Entry 4NXR (X-ray diffraction, 1.90 A resolution); this record covers chains A and B.

[Chain A]
Name: T-lymphoma invasion and metastasis-inducing protein 1
Source organism: Homo sapiens
Notes: fragment: PDZ domain
Reference sequence: Q13009 (TIAM1_HUMAN); residues 841-930 here = UniProt positions 841-930
Sequence (94 residues; numbered 837 to 930; the number before each row is that of its first residue):
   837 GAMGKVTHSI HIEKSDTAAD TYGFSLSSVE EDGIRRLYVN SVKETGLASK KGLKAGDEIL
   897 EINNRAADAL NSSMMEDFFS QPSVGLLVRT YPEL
Construct notes: expression tag (837-840); variant His-844 (Gln in Q13009); engineered mutation Met-911 (Leu in Q13009), Glu-912 (Lys in Q13009), Phe-915 (Leu in Q13009), Val-920 (Leu in Q13009)
Residues lining bound ligands: dansyl acid (ANS; 5-(dimethylamino)-1-naphthalenesulfonic acid(dansyl acid)): Ser-863, Val-865, Glu-867, Tyr-874, Asn-876
UniProt features mapped onto this chain:
  - natural variant: His-844 (Q844H: this construct carries the variant), Leu-862 (L862F: In NEDLDS; uncertain significance)
  - mutagenesis: Lys-879 (K879E: Strongly reduces affinity for SDC1)
From the paper describing this entry:
  - mutagenesis - L911M/K912E (1.3 kcal/mol): increased binding to Neurexin-2-beta Peptide (chain B) (citing earlier work)

[Chain B]
Name: Neurexin-2-beta Peptide
Reference sequence: P58401 (NRX2B_HUMAN); residues 1-8 here correspond to UniProt positions 659-666 (UniProt number = residue number + 658)
Sequence (8 residues; row label = number of the first residue in the row):
     1 NKDKEYYV

[Chain A / chain B interface]
Residue-residue contacts (28; chain A residue first):
  Thr-857(A) / Val-8(B)
  Tyr-858(A) / Val-8(B)  hydrogen bond (backbone-backbone)
  Gly-859(A) / Val-8(B)  hydrogen bond (backbone-backbone)
  Phe-860(A) / Tyr-7(B)
  Phe-860(A) / Val-8(B)  hydrogen bond (backbone-backbone)
  Ser-861(A) / Glu-5(B)  hydrogen bond
  Ser-861(A) / Tyr-6(B)
  Ser-861(A) / Tyr-7(B)
  Leu-862(A) / Lys-4(B)
  Leu-862(A) / Glu-5(B)
  Leu-862(A) / Tyr-6(B)  hydrogen bond (backbone-backbone)
  Leu-862(A) / Val-8(B)  hydrophobic
  Ser-863(A) / Lys-2(B)
  Ser-863(A) / Lys-4(B)
  Ser-863(A) / Glu-5(B)  hydrogen bond
  Ser-864(A) / Lys-2(B)
  Ser-864(A) / Asp-3(B)  hydrogen bond (backbone-backbone)
  Ser-864(A) / Lys-4(B)  hydrogen bond (backbone-backbone)
  Val-865(A) / Asn-1(B)
  Val-865(A) / Lys-2(B)
  Glu-866(A) / Asn-1(B)  hydrogen bond (backbone-backbone)
  Arg-871(A) / Asp-3(B)  salt bridge
  Asn-876(A) / Lys-2(B)
  Asn-876(A) / Glu-5(B)
  Ser-877(A) / Glu-5(B)
  Ser-908(A) / Tyr-6(B)
  Met-911(A) / Tyr-6(B)
  Phe-915(A) / Val-8(B)  hydrophobic
Interface residues without a listed pair, chain A (17 interface residues in all): Glu-912
Interface features reported in the paper:
  - pairs named by the authors: Tyr-858(A)/Val-8(B), Phe-860(A)/Val-8(B)
  - interface residues, chain A: Tyr-858(A)

[In short]
17 residues of chain A face 8 of chain B across their interface; the contacts include 9 hydrogen bonds and 1
salt bridge. Polar pairs include Arg-871(A)/Asp-3(B), Gly-859(A)/Val-8(B) and Ser-861(A)/Glu-5(B). The paper
describes contacts between Tyr-858(A) and Val-8(B) and Phe-860(A) and Val-8(B). The paper reports that
L911M/K912E of chain A increase binding to Neurexin-2-beta Peptide (chain B); the interface residue
Tyr-858(A).
Chain A is T-lymphoma invasion and metastasis-inducing protein 1 (Homo sapiens) and chain B is Neurexin-2-beta
Peptide; the structure, Crystal Structure of T-cell Lymphoma Invasion and Metastasis-1 PDZ Domain Quadruple
Mutant (QM) in Complex With ..., was determined by X-ray diffraction together with 4NXP and 4NXQ from the same
study.
